1G0A - chains A and C of the 4 polymer chains in the assembly; structure by X-ray diffraction, 2.04 A resolution.

[Chain A (and C)]
Protein: Hemoglobin alpha chain
Organism: Bos taurus
Notes: chain C of this document is another copy of the same molecule, construct and numbering; everything in this record applies to it too
UniProt: P01966 (HBA_BOVIN); residue numbers follow UniProt; this construct covers 1-141
Sequence (141 residues; each row starts with the number of its first residue):
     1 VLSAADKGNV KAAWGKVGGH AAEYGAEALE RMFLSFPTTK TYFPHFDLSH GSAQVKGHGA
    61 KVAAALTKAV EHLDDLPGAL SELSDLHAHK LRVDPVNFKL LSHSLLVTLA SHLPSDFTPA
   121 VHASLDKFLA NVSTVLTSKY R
Metal / ion sites: heme Fe: His87 (together with carbon monoxide)
Ligand contacts: carbon monoxide / heme: Leu29, Met32, Thr39, Tyr42, Phe43, His45, Phe46, His58, Lys61, Val62, Ala65, Leu66, Leu83, Leu86, His87, Leu91, Val93, Asn97, Phe98, Leu101, Val132, Leu136

[Chain A / chain C interface]
Contacting residue pairs (12):
  Val1(A) - Ser138(C)  hydrogen bond (backbone-side chain)
  Val1(A) - Tyr140(C)  hydrophobic
  Leu2(A) - Tyr140(C)
  Ser3(A) - Tyr140(C)
  Lys127(A) - Lys139(C)
  Ser138(A) - Val1(C)  hydrogen bond (side chain-backbone)
  Lys139(A) - Ser3(C)  hydrogen bond (backbone-side chain)
  Lys139(A) - Lys127(C)
  Tyr140(A) - Val1(C)  hydrophobic
  Tyr140(A) - Ser3(C)
  Arg141(A) - Ser3(C)  hydrogen bond
  Arg141(A) - Ala5(C)
Also at the interface, not in a pair above, chain A (11 interface residues in all): Pro77, Thr134, Val135
Also at the interface, not in a pair above, chain C (11 interface residues in all): Leu2, Pro77, Thr134, Val135

[Overview]
Chain A and chain C each contribute 11 residues to their interface; the contacts include 4 hydrogen bonds.
Among the polar pairs are Val1(A)-Ser138(C), Lys139(A)-Ser3(C) and Arg141(A)-Ser3(C). Ligands of chain A:
carbon monoxide / heme.
Chain A and chain C are both Hemoglobin alpha chain (Bos taurus); the structure, Carbonmonoxy liganded bovine
hemoglobin ph 8.5, was determined by X-ray diffraction together with 1G08, 1G09 and 1G0B from the same study.
